5ZVT - chains C and H of the 35 polymer chains in the assembly; structure by electron microscopy, 3.30 A resolution.

# Chain C
Name: N-terminus of outer capsid protein VP5
Organism: Grass carp reovirus
UniProtKB: Q8JU67 (Q8JU67_9REOV); numbering as in UniProt (aligned over 1-42)
Amino-acid sequence (42 residues; numbered 1 to 42; the number before each row is that of its first residue):
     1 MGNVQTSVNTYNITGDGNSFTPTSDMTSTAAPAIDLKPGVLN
Disordered / not traced: 1
Covalent attachments: myristic acid (MYR) linked to Gly2
From the paper describing this entry:
  - post-translational modification sites: Asn42

# Chain H
Name: C-terminus of outer capsid protein VP5
Organism: Grass carp reovirus
UniProtKB: Q8JU67 (Q8JU67_9REOV); residues 43-648 here = UniProt positions 43-648
Amino-acid sequence (606 residues; each row starts with the number of its first residue):
    43 PTGKLWRPVGTSVATIDSLAIVSDRFGQYSFVNEGMRETFSKALFDINMW
    93 QPLFQATKTGCGPIVLSSFTTTTSGYVGATAGDALDNPVTNGVFISTVQI
   143 MNLQRTIAARMRDVALWQKHLDTAMTMLTPDISAGSASCNWKSLLAFAKD
   193 ILPLDNLCLTYPNEFYNVAIHRYPALKPGNPDTKLPDAQAHPLGEVAGAF
   243 NAATSEVGSLVGSSSTLSQAISTMAGKDLDLIEADTPLPVSVFTPSLAPR
   293 SYRPAFIKPEDAKWIAEFNNSSLIRKTLTYSGATYTVQLGPGPTRVIDMN
   343 AMIDSVLTLDVSGTILPYDTNPDLSTSVPAFVLIQTSVPIQQVTTAANIT
   393 AITVVSAAGASAINLAINVRGQPRFNMLHLQATFERETITGIPYIYGLGT
   443 FLIPSPTSSSNFSNPTLMDGLLTVTPVLLRETTYKGEVVDAIVPATVMAN
   493 QTSEEVASALANDAIVLVSNHLNKLANVVGDAIPVASRTDDSATSAIVSR
   543 LAVQHKLSQVGQASPTPPDYPLLWRRAKRAASMFVSNPSLALQVGIPVLT
   593 QSGMLSALTSGVGTALRTGSLGKGVTDASEKLRARQSLTVAKQAFFDQIG
   643 SLWPGK
Disordered / not traced: 647-648

# Chain C / chain H interface
Residue-residue contacts (25):
  Thr27(C) - Arg609(H)
  Ser28(C) - Arg609(H)  hydrogen bond (backbone-side chain)
  Thr29(C) - Arg609(H)
  Ala30(C) - Arg609(H)  hydrogen bond (backbone-backbone)
  Ala30(C) - Thr610(H)
  Ala31(C) - Ser612(H)
  Pro32(C) - Ser256(H)
  Pro32(C) - Leu259(H)  hydrophobic
  Pro32(C) - Ile263(H)  hydrophobic
  Pro32(C) - Leu608(H)
  Pro32(C) - Ser612(H)
  Pro32(C) - Leu613(H)
  Ala33(C) - Ser260(H)
  Ile34(C) - Ser256(H)  hydrogen bond (backbone-side chain)
  Ile34(C) - Leu613(H)  hydrophobic
  Leu36(C) - Asn243(H)
  Leu36(C) - Leu252(H)  hydrophobic
  Leu36(C) - Leu613(H)  hydrophobic
  Lys37(C) - Val253(H)
  Pro38(C) - Ala239(H)
  Gly39(C) - Lys84(H)
  Leu41(C) - Phe242(H)  hydrophobic
  Asn42(C) - Lys84(H)
  Asn42(C) - Val238(H)
  Asn42(C) - Ala239(H)
Other interface residues (no listed pair), chain C (15 interface residues in all): Val40
Other interface residues (no listed pair), chain H (19 interface residues in all): Ser257, Thr606, Gly611

# Overview
The interface between chain C and chain H involves 15 residues on one side and 19 on the other; the contacts
include 3 hydrogen bonds. Polar pairs include Ser28(C)-Arg609(H), Ile34(C)-Ser256(H) and Ala30(C)-Arg609(H).
The paper reports a modification site at Asn42(C).
Here chain C is N-terminus of outer capsid protein VP5 and chain H is C-terminus of outer capsid protein VP5,
both from Grass carp reovirus. Entry 5ZVT (Structure of RNA polymerase complex and genome within a dsRNA virus
provides insights into the mechanisms ...) was determined by electron microscopy, deposited together with
5ZVS.
